PDB entry 7KZV | electron microscopy, 4.20 A resolution (low resolution: residue-level contacts below are approximate; hydrogen-bond / salt-bridge calls are withheld) | chains U and V of the 19 polymer chains in the assembly

# Chain U
Name: Fanconi anemia, complementation group I
Organism: Homo sapiens
Reference sequence: B7ZMF2 (B7ZMF2_HUMAN); residue numbers follow UniProt; this construct covers 1-1328
Amino-acid sequence (1328 residues; row label = number of the first residue in the row):
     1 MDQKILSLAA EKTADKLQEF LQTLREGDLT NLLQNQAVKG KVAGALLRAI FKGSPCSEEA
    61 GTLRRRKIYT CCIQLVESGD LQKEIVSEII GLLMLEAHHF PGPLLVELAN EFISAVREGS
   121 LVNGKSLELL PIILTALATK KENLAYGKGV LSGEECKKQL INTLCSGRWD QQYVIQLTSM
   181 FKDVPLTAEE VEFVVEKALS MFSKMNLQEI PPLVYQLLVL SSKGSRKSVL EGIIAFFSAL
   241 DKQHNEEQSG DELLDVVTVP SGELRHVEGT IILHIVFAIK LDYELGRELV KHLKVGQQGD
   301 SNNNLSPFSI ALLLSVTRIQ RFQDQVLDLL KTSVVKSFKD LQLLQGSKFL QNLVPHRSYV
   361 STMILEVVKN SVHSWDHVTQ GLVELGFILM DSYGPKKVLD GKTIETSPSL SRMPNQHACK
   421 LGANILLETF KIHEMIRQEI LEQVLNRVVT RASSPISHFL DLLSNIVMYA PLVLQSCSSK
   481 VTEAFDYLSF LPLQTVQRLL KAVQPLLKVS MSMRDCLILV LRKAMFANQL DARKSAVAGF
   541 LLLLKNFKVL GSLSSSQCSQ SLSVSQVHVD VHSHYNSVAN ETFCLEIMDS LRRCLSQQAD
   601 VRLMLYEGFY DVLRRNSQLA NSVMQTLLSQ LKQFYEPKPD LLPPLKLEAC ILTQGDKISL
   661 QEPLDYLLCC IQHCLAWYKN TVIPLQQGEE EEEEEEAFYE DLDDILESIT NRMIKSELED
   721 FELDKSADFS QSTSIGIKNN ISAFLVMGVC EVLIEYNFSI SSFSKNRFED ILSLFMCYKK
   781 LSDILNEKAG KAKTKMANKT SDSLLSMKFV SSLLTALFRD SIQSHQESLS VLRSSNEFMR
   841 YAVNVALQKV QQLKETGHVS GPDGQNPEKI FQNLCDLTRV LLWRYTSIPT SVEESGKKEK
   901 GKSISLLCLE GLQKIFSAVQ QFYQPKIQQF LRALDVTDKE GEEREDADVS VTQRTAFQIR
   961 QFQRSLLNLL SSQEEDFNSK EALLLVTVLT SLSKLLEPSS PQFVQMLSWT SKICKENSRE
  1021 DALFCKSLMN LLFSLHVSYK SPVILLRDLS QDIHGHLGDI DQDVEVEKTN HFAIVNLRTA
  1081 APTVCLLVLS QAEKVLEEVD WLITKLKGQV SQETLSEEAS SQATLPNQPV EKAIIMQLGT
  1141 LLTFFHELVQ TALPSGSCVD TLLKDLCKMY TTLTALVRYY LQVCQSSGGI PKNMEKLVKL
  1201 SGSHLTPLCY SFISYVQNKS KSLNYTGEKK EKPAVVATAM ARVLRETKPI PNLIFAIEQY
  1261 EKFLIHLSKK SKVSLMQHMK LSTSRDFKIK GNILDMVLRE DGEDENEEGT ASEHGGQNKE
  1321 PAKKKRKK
Not modelled in the structure: 145-150, 250-259, 400-407, 551-574, 685-695, 935-948, 1111-1125, 1222-1232, 1298-1328
Disulfide bonds: Cys750-Cys777
Construct notes: conflict Leu877 (Ile in B7ZMF2), Val1235 (Ala in B7ZMF2), Ser1274 (Asn in B7ZMF2)
Reported in the primary citation:
  - post-translational modification sites: Lys523 (proposed by the authors, not directly observed)
  - disease-associated variants - R1285Q: decreased catalytic activity on ubiquitinated FANCD2 in cells (citing earlier work)

# Chain V
Name: Fanconi anemia group D2 protein
Organism: Homo sapiens
Reference sequence: Q9BXW9 (FACD2_HUMAN); numbering as in UniProt (aligned over 1-1451)
Amino-acid sequence (1451 residues; numbered 1 to 1451; the number before each row is that of its first residue):
     1 MVSKRRLSKS EDKESLTEDA SKTRKQPLSK KTKKSHIANE VEENDSIFVK LLKISGIILK
    61 TGESQNQLAV DQIAFQKKLF QTLRRHPSYP KIIEEFVSGL ESYIEDEDSF RNCLLSCERL
   121 QDEEASMGAS YSKSLIKLLL GIDILQPAII KTLFEKLPEY FFENKNSDEI NIPRLIVSQL
   181 KWLDRVVDGK DLTTKIMQLI SIAPENLQHD IITSLPEILG DSQHADVGKE LSDLLIENTS
   241 LTVPILDVLS SLRLDPNFLL KVRQLVMDKL SSIRLEDLPV IIKFILHSVT AMDTLEVISE
   301 LREKLDLQHC VLPSRLQASQ VKLKSKGRAS SSGNQESSGQ SCIILLFDVI KSAIRYEKTI
   361 SEAWIKAIEN TASVSEHKVF DLVMLFIIYS TNTQTKKYID RVLRNKIRSG CIQEQLLQST
   421 FSVHYLVLKD MCSSILSLAQ SLLHSLDQSI ISFGSLLYKY AFKFFDTYCQ QEVVGALVTH
   481 ICSGNEAEVD TALDVLLELV VLNPSAMMMN AVFVKGILDY LDNISPQQIR KLFYVLSTLA
   541 FSKQNEASSH IQDDMHLVIR KQLSSTVFKY KLIGIIGAVT MAGIMAADRS ESPSLTQERA
   601 NLSDEQCTQV TSLLQLVHSC SEQSPQASAL YYDEFANLIQ HEKLDPKALE WVGHTICNDF
   661 QDAFVVDSCV VPEGDFPFPV KALYGLEEYD TQDGIAINLL PLLFSQDFAK DGGPVTSQES
   721 GQKLVSPLCL APYFRLLRLC VERQHNGNLE EIDGLLDCPI FLTDLEPGEK LESMSAKERS
   781 FMCSLIFLTL NWFREIVNAF CQETSPEMKG KVLTRLKHIV ELQIILEKYL AVTPDYVPPL
   841 GNFDVETLDI TPHTVTAISA KIRKKGKIER KQKTDGSKTS SSDTLSEEKN SECDPTPSHR
   901 GQLNKEFTGK EEKTSLLLHN SHAFFRELDI EVFSILHCGL VTKFILDTEM HTEATEVVQL
   961 GPPELLFLLE DLSQKLESML TPPIARRVPF LKNKGSRNIG FSHLQQRSAQ EIVHCVFQLL
  1021 TPMCNHLENI HNYFQCLAAE NHGVVDGPGV KVQEYHIMSS CYQRLLQIFH GLFAWSGFSQ
  1081 PENQNLLYSA LHVLSSRLKQ GEHSQPLEEL LSQSVHYLQN FHQSIPSFQC ALYLIRLLMV
  1141 ILEKSTASAQ NKEKIASLAR QFLCRVWPSG DKEKSNISND QLHALLCIYL EHTESILKAI
  1201 EEIAGVGVPE LINSPKDASS STFPTLTRHT FVVFFRVMMA ELEKTVKKIE PGTAADSQQI
  1261 HEEKLLYWNM AVRDFSILIN LIKVFDSHPV LHVCLKYGRL FVEAFLKQCM PLLDFSFRKH
  1321 REDVLSLLET FQLDTRLLHH LCGHSKIHQD TRLTQHVPLL KKTLELLVCR VKAMLTLNNC
  1381 REAFWLGNLK NRDLQGEEIK SQNSQESTAD ESEDDMSSQA SKSKATEDGE EDEVSAGEKE
  1441 QDSDESYDDS D
Not modelled in the structure: 1-44, 122-129, 312-336, 588-603, 708-725, 842-915, 947-959, 982-1000, 1038-1050, 1146-1149, 1169-1175, 1216-1219, 1401-1451
Curated features (UniProtKB/Swiss-Prot):
  - modified residue: Ser8 (Phosphoserine), Ser222 (Phosphoserine), Ser592 (Phosphoserine), Ser594 (Phosphoserine), Ser717 (Phosphoserine), Ser1257 (Phosphoserine), Ser1401 (Phosphoserine), Ser1404 (Phosphoserine), Ser1412 (Phosphoserine), Ser1423 (Phosphoserine), Thr1426 (Phosphothreonine), Ser1435 (Phosphoserine)
  - cross-link: Lys561 (Glycyl lysine isopeptide (Lys-Gly) (interchain with G-Cter in ubiquitin))
  - natural variant: Ser126 (S126G: In FANCD2), Arg302 (R302W: In FANCD2), Arg1236 (R1236H: In FANCD2)
  - mutagenesis: Ser222 (S222A: Reduces phosphorylation by ATM. No effect on ubiquitination, foci formation or DNA repair ability, but impairs S-phase checkpoint activation), Lys561 (K561R: Abolishes ubiquitination; impairs chromatin binding, foci formation and DNA repair. Abolishes interaction with MTMR15/FAN1. No effect on S-222 phosphorylation by ATM), Ser1257 (S1257A: No effect on phosphorylation by ATM), Ser1401 (S1401A: Reduces phosphorylation by ATM; when associated with A-1404 and A-1418), Ser1404 (S1404A: Reduces phosphorylation by ATM; when associated with A-1401 and A-1418), Ser1418 (S1418A: Reduces phosphorylation by ATM; when associated with A-1401 and A-1404)
Reported in the primary citation:
  - post-translational modification sites: Lys561

# Interface between chain U and chain V
Residue-residue contacts (112):
  Lys280(U) with Ser483(V)
  Leu281(U) with Cys482(V); Ser483(V); Tyr520(V); Asn523(V)
  Tyr283(U) with Thr479(V); Ser483(V)
  Glu284(U) with Asn485(V)
  Arg287(U) with Asn485(V)
  Gln320(U) with Ser437(V); Gln440(V)
  Arg321(U) with His444(V); Asn485(V); Glu488(V)
  Asp391(U) with Gln394(V)
  Asn446(U) with Tyr356(V)
  Thr450(U) with Tyr356(V); Glu357(V)
  Arg451(U) with Tyr356(V); Glu357(V)
  Ser453(U) with Glu357(V); Lys358(V); Thr359(V)
  Ser454(U) with Lys358(V)
  Lys480(U) with Tyr356(V)
  Asp486(U) with Lys283(V)
  Tyr487(U) with His287(V); Ser352(V); Tyr356(V)
  Phe490(U) with His287(V)
  Phe526(U) with Trp182(V); Pro216(V); Ser251(V)
  Ala527(U) with Ser251(V); Leu252(V); Arg253(V)
  Asn528(U) with Ser250(V); Leu252(V); Arg253(V)
  Arg533(U) with Arg253(V)
  Arg593(U) with Trp182(V); Glu217(V)
  Gln598(U) with Arg253(V)
  Gln1217(U) with Glu1365(V); Cys1369(V); Lys1372(V); Leu1386(V)
  Asn1218(U) with Trp1385(V); Leu1386(V)
  Ser1220(U) with Arg1381(V)
  Met1240(U) with Arg1370(V); Leu1377(V)
  Val1243(U) with Thr1376(V)
  Thr1247(U) with Cys1369(V)
  Pro1251(U) with Lys1362(V); Leu1366(V)
  Asn1252(U) with Lys1362(V)
  Ile1254(U) with Lys1361(V)
  Phe1255(U) with Pro1358(V); Leu1359(V); Lys1362(V)
  Glu1258(U) with Lys1346(V); Val1357(V); Pro1358(V); Lys1361(V)
  Gln1259(U) with Pro1358(V)
  Glu1261(U) with Lys1346(V)
  Lys1262(U) with Thr1354(V)
  Ile1265(U) with Thr1354(V)
  His1266(U) with Thr1351(V)
  Ser1268(U) with Gln1349(V)
  Ser1274(U) with Gln1349(V)
  Met1276(U) with Gln1349(V)
  Leu1281(U) with Lys1346(V); Ile1347(V); Asn1391(V)
  Ser1282(U) with Lys1346(V); Lys1361(V); Asn1391(V)
  Ser1284(U) with His1339(V); Leu1389(V); Asn1391(V)
  Arg1285(U) with His1339(V); Glu1365(V); Val1368(V)
  Asp1286(U) with Arg1336(V); Leu1386(V); Gly1387(V); Asn1388(V); Leu1389(V)
  Phe1287(U) with Leu1328(V); Gln1332(V); Val1371(V); Phe1384(V); Trp1385(V); Leu1386(V)
  Lys1288(U) with Phe1384(V); Trp1385(V)
  Ile1289(U) with Leu1325(V); Val1371(V); Leu1375(V); Ala1383(V)
  Lys1290(U) with Glu1382(V); Ala1383(V)
  Ile1293(U) with Phe1317(V); Arg1321(V); Leu1325(V); Leu1375(V)
  Leu1294(U) with Arg1321(V)
  Met1296(U) with Cys1380(V)
  Val1297(U) with Arg1318(V); Arg1321(V)
Also at the interface, not in a pair above, chain U (63 interface residues in all): Asp282, Val1216, Lys1219, Lys1221, Ile1250, Lys1269, Thr1283, Asn1292
Also at the interface, not in a pair above, chain V (72 interface residues in all): Leu249, Arg355, Asp1314, Gly1343, Gln1355, Ala1373, Met1374, Ile1399

# Summary
63 residues of chain U face 72 of chain V across their interface. Curated annotation (UniProt) lists 6
mutagenesis sites on chain V. The paper reports that R1285Q of chain U reduces catalytic activity on
ubiquitinated FANCD2 in cells; modification sites Lys523(U) and Lys561(V).
Chain U is Fanconi anemia, complementation group I and chain V is Fanconi anemia group D2 protein, both from
Homo sapiens; the structure, Structure of the human fanconi anaemia Core-UBE2T-ID-DNA complex in closed state,
was determined by electron microscopy, deposited together with 7KZP, 7KZQ, 7KZR, 7KZS and 7KZT.
